7M51 - chains A and H of the 3 polymer chains in the assembly; structure by X-ray diffraction, 1.80 A resolution.

# Chain A
Protein: Spike glycoprotein stem helix peptide
Notes: fragment: residues 1232-1246 of the spike glycoprotein
UniProt: P36334 (SPIKE_CVHOC); numbering as in UniProt (aligned over 1232-1246)
Amino-acid sequence (15 residues; numbered 1232 to 1246; the number before each row is that of its first residue):
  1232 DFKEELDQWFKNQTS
Unresolved in the structure: 1243-1246

# Chain H
Protein: B6 antigen-binding (Fab) fragment heavy chain
Source organism: Mus musculus
Notes: antibody fragment or engineered binder
Amino-acid sequence (220 residues; row label = number of the first residue in the row):
     3 EVQLQQSGPVLVKPGASVRMSCKASGYTITDYYLNWVKQSHGKSLEWLGV
    53 LNPYSGGSLYSQTFKGKATLTVDRSSSTAYLELNSLTSEDSAVYYCARQL
   103 GRGNGLDYWGQGTSVTVSSVSTKGPSVFPLAPSSKSTSGGTAALGCLVKD
   153 YFPEPVTVSWNSGALTSGVHTFPAVLQSSGLYSLSSVVTVPSSSLGTQTY
   203 ICNVNHKPSNTKVDKRVEPK
Unresolved in the structure: 138
Disulfides: C24-C98, C148-C204

# Interface between chain A and chain H
Contacting residue pairs (17):
  F1233(A) - W49(H)  hydrophobic
  F1233(A) - Y62(H)
  K1234(A) - R104(H)  hydrogen bond (backbone-side chain)
  L1237(A) - L61(H)  hydrophobic
  L1237(A) - R104(H)
  D1238(A) - R104(H)  salt bridge
  W1240(A) - Y35(H)  hydrophobic
  W1240(A) - V52(H)  hydrophobic
  W1240(A) - L53(H)
  W1240(A) - N54(H)
  W1240(A) - G59(H)
  W1240(A) - S60(H)
  W1240(A) - L61(H)
  F1241(A) - Y35(H)  hydrogen bond (backbone-side chain)
  F1241(A) - Q101(H)
  F1241(A) - G103(H)
  F1241(A) - R104(H)
Interface residues without a listed pair, chain A (7 interface residues in all): E1236
Interface residues without a listed pair, chain H (14 interface residues in all): S63, Q64
From the paper, about this interface:
  - epitope / paratope residues, chain A: W1240(A)

# In short
The interface between chain A and chain H involves 7 residues on one side and 14 on the other, with 2 hydrogen
bonds and 1 salt bridge. Polar contacts include D1238(A)-R104(H), K1234(A)-R104(H) and F1241(A)-Y35(H). The
paper reports the epitope/paratope residue W1240(A).
Here chain A is Spike glycoprotein stem helix peptide and chain H is B6 antigen-binding (Fab) fragment heavy
chain (Mus musculus). Entry 7M51 (B6 Fab fragment bound to the OC43 spike stem helix peptide) was determined
by X-ray diffraction, deposited together with 7M52, 7M53, 7M55 and 7M5E.
